Entry 3J0E (electron microscopy, 9.90 A resolution (very low resolution: no residue pairs are listed; an interface is given only as per-side residue counts)); this record covers chains G and H of the 9 polymer chains in the assembly.

== Chain G ==
Molecule: Ribosome-recycling factor
From: Thermus thermophilus
UniProt: Q9WX76 (RRF_THET8); numbering as in UniProt (aligned over 1-185)
Amino-acid sequence (185 residues; numbered 1 to 185; the number before each row is that of its first residue):
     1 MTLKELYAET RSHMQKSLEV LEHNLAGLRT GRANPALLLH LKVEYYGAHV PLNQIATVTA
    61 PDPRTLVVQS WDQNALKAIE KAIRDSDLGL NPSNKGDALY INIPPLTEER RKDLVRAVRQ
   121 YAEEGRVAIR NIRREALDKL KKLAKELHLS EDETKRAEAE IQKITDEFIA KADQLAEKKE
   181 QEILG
What the authors report for this chain:
  - binding site for ribosomal 23S RNA: Tyr121

== Chain H ==
Molecule: Elongation factor G
From: Escherichia coli
UniProt: P0A6M8 (EFG_ECOLI); residue numbers follow UniProt; this construct covers 2-703
Amino-acid sequence (702 residues; each row starts with the number of its first residue):
     2 ARTTPIARYR NIGISAHIDA GKTTTTERIL FYTGVNHKIG EVHDGAATMD WMEQEQERGI
    62 TITSAATTAF WSGMAKQYEP HRINIIDTPG HVDFTIEVER SMRVLDGAVM VYCAVGGVQP
   122 QSETVWRQAN KYKVPRIAFV NKMDRMGANF LKVVNQIKTR LGANPVPLQL AIGAEEHFTG
   182 VVDLVKMKAI NWNDADQGVT FEYEDIPADM VELANEWHQN LIESAAEASE ELMEKYLGGE
   242 ELTEAEIKGA LRQRVLNNEI ILVTCGSAFK NKGVQAMLDA VIDYLPSPVD VPAINGILDD
   302 GKDTPAERHA SDDEPFSALA FKIATDPFVG NLTFFRVYSG VVNSGDTVLN SVKAARERFG
   362 RIVQMHANKR EEIKEVRAGD IAAAIGLKDV TTGDTLCDPD APIILERMEF PEPVISIAVE
   422 PKTKADQEKM GLALGRLAKE DPSFRVWTDE ESNQTIIAGM GELHLDIIVD RMKREFNVEA
   482 NVGKPQVAYR ETIRQKVTDV EGKHAKQSGG RGQYGHVVID MYPLEPGSNP KGYEFINDIK
   542 GGVIPGEYIP AVDKGIQEQL KAGPLAGYPV VDMGIRLHFG SYHDVDSSEL AFKLAASIAF
   602 KEGFKKAKPV LLEPIMKVEV ETPEENTGDV IGDLSRRRGM LKGQESEVTG VKIHAEVPLS
   662 EMFGYATQLR SLTKGRASYT MEFLKYDEAP SNVAQAVIEA RG

== Chain G / chain H interface ==
At this resolution (10 A) residue pairs are not listed: 36 residues of chain G and 52 of chain H lie at the interface.
From the paper, about this interface:
  - specific contacts: Tyr46(G)-Lys609(H), Gln73(G)-Arg639(H), Asn74(G)-Leu612(H), Ser93(G)-Lys485(H), Gly96(G)-Glu662(H)

== In short ==
36 residues of chain G face 52 of chain H across their interface. The authors report contacts between Tyr46(G)
and Lys609(H), Gln73(G) and Arg639(H) and Asn74(G) and Leu612(H) among others. From the paper: a binding site
for ribosomal 23S RNA at Tyr121(G).
Chain G is Ribosome-recycling factor (Thermus thermophilus) and chain H is Elongation factor G (Escherichia
coli); the structure, Models for the T. thermophilus ribosome recycling factor and the E. coli elongation
factor G bound ..., was determined by electron microscopy, deposited together with 3J0D.
